Entry 8XIO (electron microscopy, 2.65 A resolution); this record covers chains B and C of the 5 polymer chains in the assembly.

== Chain B ==
Protein: G-alpha-i
From: Homo sapiens
Chain sequence (361 residues; row label = number of the first residue in the row):
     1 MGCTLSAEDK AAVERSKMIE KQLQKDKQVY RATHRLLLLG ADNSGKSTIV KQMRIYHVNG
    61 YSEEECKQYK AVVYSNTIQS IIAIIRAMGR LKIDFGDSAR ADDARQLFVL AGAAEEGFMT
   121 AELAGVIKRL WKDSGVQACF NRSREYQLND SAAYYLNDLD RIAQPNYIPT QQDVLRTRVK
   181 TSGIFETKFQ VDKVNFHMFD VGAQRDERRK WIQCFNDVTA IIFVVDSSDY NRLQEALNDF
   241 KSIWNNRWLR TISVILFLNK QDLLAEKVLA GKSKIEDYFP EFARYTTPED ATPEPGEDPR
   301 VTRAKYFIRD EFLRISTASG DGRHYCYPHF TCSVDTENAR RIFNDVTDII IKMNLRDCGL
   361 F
Unresolved in the structure: 1-3, 56-177

== Chain C ==
Protein: Guanine nucleotide-binding protein G(I)/G(S)/G(T) subunit beta-1
From: Homo sapiens
Reference sequence: P62873 (GBB1_HUMAN); residues 7-345 here correspond to UniProt positions 2-340 (UniProt number = residue number - 5)
Chain sequence (351 residues; numbered -5 to 345; the number before each row is that of its first residue; numbers below 1 keep their minus sign (Met-5 is residue -5)):
    -5 MHHHHHHGSL LQSELDQLRQ EAEQLKNQIR DARKACADAT LSQITNNIDP VGRIQMRTRR
    55 TLRGHLAKIY AMHWGTDSRL LVSASQDGKL IIWDSYTTNK VHAIPLRSSW VMTCAYAPSG
   115 NYVACGGLDN ICSIYNLKTR EGNVRVSREL AGHTGYLSCC RFLDDNQIVT SSGDTTCALW
   175 DIETGQQTTT FTGHTGDVMS LSLAPDTRLF VSGACDASAK LWDVREGMCR QTFTGHESDI
   235 NAICFFPNGN AFATGSDDAT CRLFDLRADQ ELMTYSHDNI ICGITSVSFS KSGRLLLAGY
   295 DDFNCNVWDA LKADRAGVLA GHDNRVSCLG VTDDGMAVAT GSWDSFLKIW N
Unresolved in the structure: -5 to 10
Sequence notes: initiating methionine (-5); expression tag (-4 to 6)
Disulfides: Cys126-Cys154
Swiss-Prot annotation at these positions:
  - modified residue: Ser7 (N-acetylserine), His271 (Phosphohistidine)

== Chain B / chain C interface ==
Contacting residue pairs (57; chain B residue first):
  Arg15(B) with Val95(C)
  Ser16(B) with Asn93(C); Lys94(C)
  Ile19(B) with Lys94(C); Val95(C); His96(C); Ala97(C), hydrophobic
  Glu20(B) with Lys94(C), salt bridge
  Gln22(B) with Lys83(C)
  Leu23(B) with Gly58(C); Lys83(C); Ile85(C), hydrophobic; Lys94(C)
  Asp26(B) with Lys83(C)
  Lys27(B) with Leu60(C)
  Tyr30(B) with Ala61(C)
  Val179(B) with Ala145(C), hydrophobic
  Thr181(B) with Asn124(C), hydrogen bond (backbone-side chain); His147(C), hydrogen bond (side chain-backbone)
  Ile184(B) with Leu122(C), hydrophobic; Asp123(C)
  Phe199(B) with Trp104(C)
  Ala203(B) with Thr148(C)
  Gln204(B) with Leu122(C), hydrogen bond (side chain-backbone); Tyr150(C)
  Arg205(B) with Gly167(C); Thr169(C); Asp191(C), salt bridge
  Glu207(B) with Asp191(C); Cys209(C)
  Arg209(B) with Cys209(C); Asp233(C), salt bridge
  Lys210(B) with Tyr150(C); Met193(C); Cys209(C); Asp233(C), salt bridge; Asn235(C), hydrogen bond; Asp251(C), salt bridge
  Trp211(B) with Leu122(C), hydrophobic; Tyr150(C)
  Gln213(B) with Lys62(C); Arg319(C), hydrogen bond
  Cys214(B) with Lys62(C), hydrogen bond (backbone-side chain); Tyr64(C); Gln80(C); Trp104(C); Met106(C), hydrophobic
  Phe215(B) with Trp104(C), hydrophobic; Leu122(C), hydrophobic
  Asn216(B) with Lys62(C); Trp337(C)
  Asp217(B) with Lys62(C), salt bridge; Gln80(C)
  Val218(B) with Trp104(C), hydrophobic
  Arg247(B) with Asp295(C), salt bridge
  Trp248(B) with Arg319(C); Trp337(C), hydrophobic
Interface residues without a listed pair, chain B (32 interface residues in all): Ala12, Val13, Ser182, Gly183
Interface residues without a listed pair, chain C (41 interface residues in all): Asp81, Ser103, Ile125, Gly146, Gly149, Thr189, Gly190, Cys276

== Summary ==
Chain B and chain C form an interface of 32 and 41 residues respectively, with 6 hydrogen bonds and 7 salt
bridges. Among the polar pairs are Glu20(B)-Lys94(C), Arg205(B)-Asp191(C) and Arg209(B)-Asp233(C).
Chain B is G-alpha-i and chain C is Guanine nucleotide-binding protein G(I)/G(S)/G(T) subunit beta-1, both
from Homo sapiens; the structure, Structure of L797591-SSTR1 G protein complex, was determined by electron
microscopy (same publication as 8XIP, 8XIQ and 8XIR).
